4RKG - chains B and H of the 4 polymer chains in the assembly; structure by X-ray diffraction, 2.50 A resolution.

[Chain B]
Name: E3 ubiquitin-protein ligase msl-2
From: Drosophila melanogaster
Notes: EC 6.3.2.-; fragment: CXC domain
Reference sequence: P50534 (MSL2_DROME); residue numbers follow UniProt; this construct covers 520-570
Chain sequence (52 residues; row label = number of the first residue in the row):
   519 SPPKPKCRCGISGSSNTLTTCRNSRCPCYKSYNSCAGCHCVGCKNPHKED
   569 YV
Disordered / not traced: 519-521, 568-570
Sequence notes: expression tag (519); engineered mutation Gly-560 (Cys in P50534)
Bound ions: Zn2+ site 1: Cys-525, Cys-527, Cys-539, Cys-544; Zn2+ site 2: Cys-525, Cys-546, Cys-553, Cys-556; Zn2+ site 3: Cys-539, Cys-553, Cys-558, Cys-561
UniProt features mapped onto this chain:
  - binding site (Zn(2+)): Cys-525, Cys-527, Cys-539, Cys-544, Cys-546, Cys-553, Cys-556, Cys-558, Cys-561
  - mutagenesis: Arg-526 (R526A: Reduced DNA-binding. Abolished DNA-binding; when associated with A-543), Asn-534 (N534A: Reduced DNA-binding), Thr-537 (T537D: Reduced DNA-binding), Arg-543 (R543A: Abolished DNA-binding. Abolished DNA-binding; when associated with A-526)
Reported in the primary citation:
  - binding site for the 12-nt DNA strand: Arg-526
  - mutagenesis - R526A, N534A, R543A: decreased localization
  - mutagenesis - R543A: abolished binding to DNA
  - mutagenesis - R526A, N534A (3.1-fold), T537D (12.5-fold): decreased binding to DNA

[Chain H]
Molecule: 12-nt DNA strand
Sequence (12 nucleotides; row label = number of the first residue in the row):
     1 GCGCGCGCGCGC

[How chain B and chain H interact]
Contacting residue pairs (6):
  Arg-526(B) with DG1(H), hydrogen bond to the base
  Ser-542(B) with DC8(H), sugar contact
  Arg-543(B) with DC6(H), hydrogen bond to the base; DG7(H), hydrogen bond to the base; DC8(H), sugar contact
  Lys-548(B) with DC8(H), salt bridge to the phosphate
Other interface residues (no listed pair), chain H (5 interface residues in all): DC2

[Summary]
4 residues of chain B face 5 of chain H across their interface; the contacts include 3 hydrogen bonds and 1
salt bridge. Polar pairs include Arg-526(B)/DG1(H), Arg-543(B)/DC6(H) and Arg-543(B)/DG7(H). The paper reports
a binding site for the 12-nt DNA strand at Arg-526(B); R526A, N534A and R543A of chain B reduce localization.
Here chain B is E3 ubiquitin-protein ligase msl-2 (Drosophila melanogaster) and chain H is a 12-nt DNA strand.
Entry 4RKG (Structure of the MSL2 CXC domain bound with a non-specific (GC)6 DNA) was determined by X-ray
diffraction (same publication as 4RKH).
